Entry 3LZ1 (X-ray diffraction, 2.50 A resolution); this record covers chains B and J of the 10 polymer chains in the assembly.

Chain B:
Name: Histone H4
Source organism: Xenopus laevis
UniProt: P62799 (H4_XENLA); residues 1-102 here correspond to UniProt positions 2-103 (UniProt number = residue number + 1)
Chain sequence (102 residues; numbered 1 to 102; the number before each row is that of its first residue):
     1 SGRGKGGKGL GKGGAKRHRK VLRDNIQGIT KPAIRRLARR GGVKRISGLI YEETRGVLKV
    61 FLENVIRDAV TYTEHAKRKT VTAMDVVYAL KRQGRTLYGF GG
Not modelled in the structure: 1-19
Curated features (UniProtKB/Swiss-Prot):
  - DNA-binding region: Lys16 to Lys20
  - modified residue: Ser1 (N-acetylserine), Arg3 (Asymmetric dimethylarginine), Lys5 (N6-(2-hydroxyisobutyryl)lysine), Lys8 (N6-(2-hydroxyisobutyryl)lysine), Lys12 (N6-(2-hydroxyisobutyryl)lysine), Lys16 (N6-(2-hydroxyisobutyryl)lysine), Lys20 (N6,N6,N6-trimethyllysine), Lys31 (N6-(2-hydroxyisobutyryl)lysine), Lys44 (N6-(2-hydroxyisobutyryl)lysine), Ser47 (Phosphoserine), Tyr51 (Phosphotyrosine), Lys59 (N6-(2-hydroxyisobutyryl)lysine), Lys77 (N6-(2-hydroxyisobutyryl)lysine), Lys79 (N6-(2-hydroxyisobutyryl)lysine), Tyr88 (Phosphotyrosine), Lys91 (N6-(2-hydroxyisobutyryl)lysine)
  - cross-link (Glycyl lysine isopeptide (Lys-Gly)): Lys31 (interchain with G-Cter in UFM1), Lys91 (interchain with G-Cter in ubiquitin)

Chain J:
Molecule: 145-nt DNA strand
Sequence (145 nucleotides; numbered -72 to 72; the number before each row is that of its first residue; numbers below 1 keep their minus sign (DA-72 is residue -72)):
   -72 ATCAGAATCC CGGTGCCGAG GCCGCTCAAT TGGTCGTAGA CAGCTCTAGC ACCGCTTAAA
   -12 CGCACGTACG CGCTGTCCCC CGCGTTTTAA CCGCCAAGGG GATTACTCCC TAGTCTCCAG
    48 GCACGTGTCA GATATATACA TCGAT
Metal / ion sites: Mn2+ site 1 near DA-72 (its only coordinating residue here); Mn2+ site 2 near DG27 (its only coordinating residue here)

Chain B / chain J interface:
Pairs across the interface (11; chain B residue first):
  Arg45(B) - DC7(J)  sugar contact
  Arg45(B) - DC8(J)  phosphate contact
  Ile46(B) - DC7(J)  sugar contact
  Ile46(B) - DC8(J)  hydrogen bond to the phosphate
  Ser47(B) - DC7(J)  phosphate contact
  Gly48(B) - DC7(J)  hydrogen bond to the phosphate
  Arg78(B) - DG28(J)  phosphate contact
  Lys79(B) - DG27(J)  phosphate contact
  Lys79(B) - DG28(J)  hydrogen bond to the phosphate
  Thr80(B) - DG27(J)  hydrogen bond to the phosphate
  Thr80(B) - DG28(J)  hydrogen bond to the phosphate
Other interface residues (no listed pair), chain B (10 interface residues in all): Lys44, Tyr51, Lys77

Overview:
The interface between chain B and chain J involves 10 residues on one side and 4 on the other, with 5 hydrogen
bonds. Polar pairs include Ile46(B)-DC8(J), Gly48(B)-DC7(J) and Lys79(B)-DG28(J). Curated annotation (UniProt)
lists a DNA-binding region on chain B.
Chain B is Histone H4 (Xenopus laevis) and chain J is a 145-nt DNA strand; the structure, Crystal Structure of
Nucleosome Core Particle Composed of the Widom 601 DNA Sequence (orientation 2), was determined by X-ray
diffraction together with 3LZ0 from the same study.
